4Q4X - chains 1 and 4 of the 4 polymer chains in the assembly; structure by X-ray diffraction, 1.65 A resolution.

[Chain 1]
Name: Coxsackievirus capsid protein VP1
From: Coxsackievirus A24
UniProt: V9VEF3 (V9VEF3_9ENTO); residues 1-305 here correspond to UniProt positions 581-885 (UniProt number = residue number + 580)
Sequence (305 residues; each row starts with the number of its first residue):
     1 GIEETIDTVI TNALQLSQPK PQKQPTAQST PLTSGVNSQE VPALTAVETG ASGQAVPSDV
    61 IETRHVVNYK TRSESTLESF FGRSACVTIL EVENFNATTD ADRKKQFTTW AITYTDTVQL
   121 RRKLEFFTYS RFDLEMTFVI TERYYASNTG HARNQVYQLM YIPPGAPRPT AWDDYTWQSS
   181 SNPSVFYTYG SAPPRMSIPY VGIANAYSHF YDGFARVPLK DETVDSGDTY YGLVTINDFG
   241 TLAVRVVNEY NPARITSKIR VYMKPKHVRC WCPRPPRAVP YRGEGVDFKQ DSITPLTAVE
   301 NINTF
Unresolved in the structure: 1-24
Ion coordination: Na+: Thr26, Ala27, Ser29, Asn68; Ca2+ site 1: Thr33, Ser34, Ser58, Ile61; Ca2+ site 2: Leu44 (shared with Lys63(4), Ala65(4) of chain 4); Ca2+ site 3: Val246, Asn248
Residues lining bound ligands:
  - hexane-1,6-diol (HEZ), molecule 1: Thr88, Ile89, Asp116, Thr117, Asp174, Tyr175, Gln178
  - hexane-1,6-diol (HEZ), molecule 2: Asn154, Thr188, Tyr189, Gly190, Ser191
  - N-acetyl-alpha-neuraminic acid (SIA): Arg143, Tyr145, Ala146, Ser147, Asn148, Tyr250, Asn251, Pro252
Reported in the primary citation:
  - binding site for N-acetyl-alpha-neuraminic acid: Tyr145 to His151
  - contacts within the chain: Tyr145-Arg254 (pi stacking)

[Chain 4]
Name: Coxsackievirus capsid protein VP4
From: Coxsackievirus A24
UniProt: V9VEF3 (V9VEF3_9ENTO); numbering as in UniProt (aligned over 1-69)
Sequence (69 residues; row label = number of the first residue in the row):
     1 MGAQVSSQKV GAHENTNVAT GGSTVNYTTI NYYKDSASNA ASKLDFSQDP SKFTEPVKDI
    61 MIKTAPALN
Unresolved in the structure: 1, 13-24
Ion coordination: Ca2+: Lys63, Ala65 (shared with Leu44(1) of chain 1)

[Interface between chain 1 and chain 4]
Contacting residue pairs (38):
  Pro25(1) - Phe46(4)  hydrophobic
  Glu40(1) - Thr64(4)
  Val41(1) - Lys63(4)
  Val41(1) - Thr64(4)  hydrogen bond (backbone-backbone)
  Pro42(1) - Lys63(4)
  Thr45(1) - Ala67(4)
  Ala46(1) - Ala67(4)
  Ala46(1) - Leu68(4)  hydrophobic
  Thr49(1) - Val57(4)
  Thr49(1) - Met61(4)
  Gly50(1) - Pro56(4)
  Ala51(1) - Thr54(4)
  Ser52(1) - Thr54(4)  hydrogen bond (backbone-backbone)
  Gln54(1) - Thr54(4)  hydrogen bond (side chain-backbone)
  Gln54(1) - Glu55(4)
  Asp59(1) - Lys63(4)  salt bridge
  Thr71(1) - Phe46(4)
  Arg72(1) - Gln48(4)
  Ser73(1) - Lys9(4)
  Ser73(1) - Leu44(4)
  Ser73(1) - Phe46(4)
  Thr76(1) - Asp45(4)
  Glu78(1) - Ala41(4)
  Glu78(1) - Ser42(4)  hydrogen bond (side chain-backbone)
  Ser79(1) - Leu44(4)
  Asp133(1) - Ala37(4)
  Ser197(1) - Ala37(4)  hydrogen bond (side chain-backbone)
  Ser197(1) - Ser38(4)
  Pro199(1) - Ala37(4)  hydrophobic
  Lys266(1) - Ala37(4)  hydrogen bond (side chain-backbone)
  Lys266(1) - Ser38(4)
  Lys266(1) - Asn39(4)  hydrogen bond (side chain-backbone)
  His267(1) - Ser36(4)
  His267(1) - Ala37(4)
  His267(1) - Asn39(4)  hydrogen bond (side chain-backbone)
  His267(1) - Ala40(4)  hydrogen bond (side chain-backbone)
  His267(1) - Ser42(4)
  Pro273(1) - Phe53(4)
Also at the interface, not in a pair above, chain 1 (29 interface residues in all): Gln39, Leu44, Ala55, Val56, Ile198

[Overview]
Chain 1 and chain 4 form an interface of 29 and 22 residues respectively; the contacts include 9 hydrogen
bonds and 1 salt bridge. Polar contacts include Asp59(1)-Lys63(4), Gln54(1)-Thr54(4) and Glu78(1)-Ser42(4).
From the paper: a binding site for N-acetyl-alpha-neuraminic acid at Tyr145(1); contacts within the chain
involving Tyr145(1) and Arg254(1).
Here chain 1 is Coxsackievirus capsid protein VP1 and chain 4 is Coxsackievirus capsid protein VP4, both from
Coxsackievirus A24. Entry 4Q4X (Crystal structure of Coxsackievirus A24v soaked with 6'-Sialyllactose (6SL))
was determined by X-ray diffraction together with 4Q4V, 4Q4W and 4Q4Y from the same study.
